PDB entry 4PJZ | X-ray diffraction, 1.87 A resolution | chains B and A

[Chain B]
Protein: Teicoplanin-A2-2
Source organism: Actinoplanes teichomyceticus
Amino-acid sequence (7 residues; numbered 1 to 7; the number before each row is that of its first residue):
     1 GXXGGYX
Modified residues: Gly1, Gly4, Gly5 ((2R)-amino(4-hydroxyphenyl)ethanoic acid; GHP); 3MY (3-chloro-D-tyrosine) at position 2, 3FG ((2S)-amino(3,5-dihydroxyphenyl)ethanoic acid) at position 3, 3FG ((2S)-amino(3,5-dihydroxyphenyl)ethanoic acid) at position 7; Tyr6 ((betaR)-3-chloro-beta-hydroxy-L-tyrosine; OMY)
Glycans and other covalent adducts: covalent link Gly1-3FG_3, Gly5-3FG_7; covalent link 3MY_2-Gly4; covalent link Gly4-Tyr6; 2-amino-2-deoxy-beta-D-glucopyranose (GCS) linked to Gly4; glycan linked to Tyr6, 3FG_7

[Chain A]
Protein: Lysozyme
Source organism: Enterobacteria phage T4
Notes: EC 3.2.1.17
UniProtKB: D9IEF7 (D9IEF7_BPT4); residues 1-164 here = UniProt positions 1-164
Amino-acid sequence (174 residues; each row starts with the number of its first residue):
     1 MNIFEMLRID EGLRLKIYKD TEGYYTIGIG HLLTKSPSLN AAKSELDKAI GRNTNGVITK
    61 DEAEKLFNQD VDAAVRGILR NAKLKPVYDS LDAVRRAALI NMVFQMGETG VAGFTNSLRM
   121 LQQKRWDEAA VNLAKSRWYN QTPNRAKRVI TTFRTGTWDA YKNLGSSXGH PAAA
Disordered / not traced: 163-170
Sequence notes: engineered mutation Thr54 (Cys in D9IEF7), Ala97 (Cys in D9IEF7); insertion (165-174)
Modified residues: CCS (carboxymethylated cysteine) at position 168; His170 (N1-methylated histidine; MHS); Pro171 (D-proline; DPR); Ala172 (alpha-aminoisobutyric acid; AIB); Ala173, Ala174 (D-alanine; DAL)
Ligand contacts:
  - 2-amino-2-deoxy-beta-D-glucopyranose / 8-methylnonanoic acid: Arg8, Leu13, Ile29, Lys60, Ala63, Glu64, Pro171, Ala174
  - N-acetylglucosamine (NAG; 2-acetamido-2-deoxy-beta-D-glucopyranose): Ile9, Asp10, Glu11, Gly12, Ala172
Reported in the primary citation:
  - conformationally variable residues (order/disorder transition): Asn163 to His170

[Chain B / chain A interface]
Pairs across the interface (25; chain B residue first):
  Gly1(B) - Ala173(A)
  Gly1(B) - Ala174(A)
  3MY_2(B) - Leu13(A)
  3MY_2(B) - Leu15(A)
  3MY_2(B) - Lys60(A)
  3MY_2(B) - Ala174(A)  hydrogen bond (backbone-backbone)
  3FG_3(B) - Leu13(A)
  3FG_3(B) - Arg14(A)
  3FG_3(B) - Leu15(A)  hydrogen bond (backbone-backbone)
  3FG_3(B) - Lys16(A)
  3FG_3(B) - Ala174(A)  hydrogen bond (backbone-backbone)
  Gly4(B) - Leu13(A)
  Gly4(B) - Ala173(A)
  Gly4(B) - Ala174(A)  hydrogen bond (backbone-backbone)
  Gly5(B) - Gly12(A)
  Gly5(B) - Leu13(A)  hydrogen bond (backbone-backbone)
  Gly5(B) - Arg14(A)
  Gly5(B) - Ala172(A)
  Gly5(B) - Ala173(A)
  Tyr6(B) - Pro171(A)
  Tyr6(B) - Ala172(A)
  Tyr6(B) - Ala173(A)
  Tyr6(B) - Ala174(A)
  3FG_7(B) - Ala172(A)  hydrogen bond (backbone-backbone)
  3FG_7(B) - Ala173(A)

[In short]
Chain B and chain A form an interface of 7 and 10 residues respectively; the contacts include 6 hydrogen
bonds. Polar pairs include 3FG_3(B)-Ala174(A), Gly4(B)-Ala174(A) and 3MY_2(B)-Ala174(A).
2-amino-2-deoxy-beta-D-glucopyranose / 8-methylnonanoic acid is bound between chain B and chain A. Ligands of
chain A: N-acetylglucosamine. N-acetylglucosamine is covalently linked to Tyr6(B). From the paper:
conformational variability at Asn163(A).
Here chain B is Teicoplanin-A2-2 (Actinoplanes teichomyceticus) and chain A is Lysozyme (Enterobacteria phage
T4). Entry 4PJZ (Crystal structure of T4 lysozyme-gss-peptide in complex with teicoplanin-A2-2) was determined
by X-ray diffraction (same publication as 4PK0).
